6F5I - chains B and E of the 6 polymer chains in the assembly; structure by X-ray diffraction, 2.30 A resolution.

# Chain B (and E)
Name: Purine nucleoside phosphorylase DeoD-type
Organism: Helicobacter pylori
Notes: EC 2.4.2.1; chain E of this document is another copy of the same molecule, construct and numbering; everything in this record applies to it too
UniProt: P56463 (DEOD_HELPY); numbering as in UniProt (aligned over 1-233)
Sequence (233 residues; each row starts with the number of its first residue):
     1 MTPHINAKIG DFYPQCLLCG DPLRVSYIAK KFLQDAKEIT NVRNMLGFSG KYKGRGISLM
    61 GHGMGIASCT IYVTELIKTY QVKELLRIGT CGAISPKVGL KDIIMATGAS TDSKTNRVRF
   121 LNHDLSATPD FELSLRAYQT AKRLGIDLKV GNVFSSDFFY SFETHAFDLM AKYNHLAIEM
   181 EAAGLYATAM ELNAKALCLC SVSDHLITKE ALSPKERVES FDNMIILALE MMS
Curated features (UniProtKB/Swiss-Prot):
  - active site: Asp204 (Proton donor)
  - binding site (a purine D-ribonucleoside): His4, Glu179 to Glu181, Ser203, Asp204
  - binding site (phosphate): Gly20, Arg24, Arg43, Arg87 to Thr90
  - site: Arg217 (Important for catalytic activity)

# How chain B and chain E interact
Residue-residue contacts - 67 pairs, chain B then chain E:
  Pro3(B) - Phe159(E)  hydrophobic
  Pro3(B) - Tyr160(E)
  His4(B) - Met64(E)  hydrogen bond
  His4(B) - Phe159(E)
  Gly20(B) - Arg43(E)
  Asp21(B) - Arg43(E)
  Pro22(B) - Arg43(E)
  Pro22(B) - Asn44(E)
  Leu23(B) - Asn41(E)
  Leu23(B) - Arg43(E)
  Leu23(B) - Asn44(E)
  Asn41(B) - Leu23(E)
  Arg43(B) - Gly20(E)
  Arg43(B) - Asp21(E)
  Arg43(B) - Pro22(E)
  Arg43(B) - Leu23(E)
  Arg43(B) - Met64(E)
  Asn44(B) - Pro22(E)
  Asn44(B) - Leu23(E)
  Asn44(B) - Asn44(E)  hydrogen bond (backbone-side chain)
  Asn44(B) - Leu46(E)
  Leu46(B) - Asn44(E)
  Met64(B) - His4(E)
  Met64(B) - Arg43(E)
  Met64(B) - Ser68(E)
  Met64(B) - Ile71(E)  hydrophobic
  Met64(B) - Tyr72(E)
  Gly65(B) - Ala67(E)
  Ala67(B) - Asp157(E)
  Ala67(B) - Met180(E)  hydrophobic
  Ser68(B) - Met64(E)
  Ile71(B) - Met64(E)  hydrophobic
  Ile71(B) - Phe159(E)  hydrophobic
  Ile71(B) - Met180(E)  hydrophobic
  Tyr72(B) - Met64(E)
  Thr74(B) - Tyr160(E)
  Glu75(B) - Tyr160(E)  hydrogen bond
  Asp112(B) - Lys114(E)
  Ser113(B) - Asp157(E)
  Lys114(B) - Asp112(E)
  Lys114(B) - Lys114(E)
  Lys114(B) - Arg117(E)
  Thr115(B) - Asp157(E)
  Thr115(B) - Phe158(E)
  Val118(B) - Phe158(E)  hydrophobic
  Arg119(B) - Phe158(E)
  Arg119(B) - Phe162(E)
  Asp157(B) - Ala67(E)
  Asp157(B) - Thr115(E)
  Phe158(B) - Thr115(E)
  Phe158(B) - Val118(E)  hydrophobic
  Phe158(B) - Arg119(E)
  Phe159(B) - Pro3(E)  hydrophobic
  Phe159(B) - His4(E)
  Phe159(B) - Ile71(E)  hydrophobic
  Tyr160(B) - Pro3(E)
  Tyr160(B) - Thr74(E)
  Tyr160(B) - Glu75(E)  hydrogen bond
  Phe162(B) - Arg119(E)
  Phe162(B) - Glu191(E)
  Met180(B) - Ala67(E)  hydrophobic
  Met180(B) - Ile71(E)  hydrophobic
  Glu191(B) - Phe162(E)
  Pro214(B) - Thr2(E)
  Pro214(B) - Pro3(E)
  Pro214(B) - Val42(E)  hydrophobic
  Lys215(B) - Asn6(E)
Other interface residues (no listed pair), chain B (37 interface residues in all): Arg24, Thr90, Arg117, Glu163
Other interface residues (no listed pair), chain E (36 interface residues in all): Gly65, Ser113, Glu163

# In short
Chain B and chain E form an interface of 37 and 36 residues respectively, with 4 hydrogen bonds. Polar pairs
include His4(B)-Met64(E), Asn44(B)-Asn44(E) and Glu75(B)-Tyr160(E). UniProt lists active-site residue
Asp204(B), 6 purine D-ribonucleoside-binding residues and 7 phosphate-binding residues on chain B.
Chain B and chain E are both Purine nucleoside phosphorylase DeoD-type (Helicobacter pylori); the structure,
Crystal structure of H. pylori purine nucleoside phosphorylase, was determined by X-ray diffraction together
with 6F4W, 6F4X, 6F52, 6F5A and 5LU0 from the same study.
